PDB entry 1TSQ | X-ray diffraction, 2.00 A resolution | chains A and P of the 3 polymer chains in the assembly

Chain A:
Name: Pol polyprotein
Notes: EC 3.4.23.16; fragment: protease
UniProt: P03369 (POL_HV1A2); residues 1-99 here correspond to UniProt positions 57-155 (UniProt number = residue number + 56)
Amino-acid sequence (99 residues; numbered 1 to 99; the number before each row is that of its first residue):
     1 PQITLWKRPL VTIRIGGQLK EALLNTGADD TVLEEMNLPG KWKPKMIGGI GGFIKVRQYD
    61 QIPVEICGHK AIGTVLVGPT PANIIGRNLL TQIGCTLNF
Sequence notes: engineered mutation Lys7 (Gln63 in P03369), Asn25 (Asp81 in P03369), Ala82 (Val138 in P03369)
Reported in the primary citation:
  - conformationally variable residues (loop rearrangement): Gly78 to Asn83
  - binding site for AP2V nc-P1 substrate peptide (chain P): Arg8, Asn25, Gly27, Ala28, Asp30, Val32, Ile47, Gly48, Ile50, Pro81, Ile84
  - mutagenesis - D25N: abolished catalytic activity (proposed by the authors, not directly observed)

Chain P:
Name: AP2V nc-P1 substrate peptide
UniProt: P04591 (GAG_HV1H2); residues 2-11 here correspond to UniProt positions 428-437 (UniProt number = residue number + 426)
Amino-acid sequence (10 residues; each row starts with the number of its first residue):
     2 RQVNFLGKIN
Sequence notes: engineered mutation Asn11 (Trp437 in P04591)

Interface between chain A and chain P:
Pairs across the interface (25; chain A residue first):
  Arg8(A) - Gly8(P)
  Arg8(A) - Lys9(P)
  Leu23(A) - Phe6(P)  hydrophobic
  Asn25(A) - Asn5(P)
  Asn25(A) - Phe6(P)
  Gly27(A) - Val4(P)
  Gly27(A) - Asn5(P)  hydrogen bond (backbone-backbone)
  Ala28(A) - Gln3(P)
  Ala28(A) - Val4(P)  hydrophobic
  Asp29(A) - Arg2(P)
  Asp29(A) - Gln3(P)  hydrogen bond (backbone-backbone)
  Asp30(A) - Arg2(P)  hydrogen bond (side chain-backbone)
  Val32(A) - Val4(P)  hydrophobic
  Lys45(A) - Arg2(P)
  Ile47(A) - Arg2(P)
  Gly48(A) - Arg2(P)  hydrogen bond (backbone-backbone)
  Gly48(A) - Gln3(P)
  Gly48(A) - Val4(P)  hydrogen bond (backbone-backbone)
  Gly49(A) - Val4(P)
  Gly49(A) - Asn5(P)
  Ile50(A) - Phe6(P)
  Ile50(A) - Leu7(P)  hydrophobic
  Pro81(A) - Phe6(P)  hydrophobic
  Ile84(A) - Val4(P)  hydrophobic
  Ile84(A) - Phe6(P)  hydrophobic
Other interface residues (no listed pair), chain A (18 interface residues in all): Met46, Phe53, Ala82
Interface features reported in the paper:
  - interface residues, chain A: Asn25(A), Gly27(A), Asp29(A), Asp30(A), Val32(A), Ile50(A)

In short:
18 residues of chain A and 8 residues of chain P are in contact; the contacts include 5 hydrogen bonds. Polar
pairs include Asp30(A)-Arg2(P), Gly27(A)-Asn5(P) and Asp29(A)-Gln3(P). The paper reports a binding site for
AP2V nc-P1 substrate peptide (chain P) at Arg8(A), Asn25(A) and Gly27(A) among others; D25N of chain A
abolishes catalytic activity.
Chain A is Pol polyprotein and chain P is AP2V nc-P1 substrate peptide; the structure, Crystal structure of
AP2V substrate variant of nc-P1 decamer peptide in complex with V82A/D25N HIV-1 protease ..., was determined
by X-ray diffraction (same publication as 1TSU).
